1P04 - chains A and P; structure by X-ray diffraction, 2.55 A resolution.

# Chain A
Protein: Alpha-lytic protease
Organism: Lysobacter enzymogenes
Notes: EC 3.4.21.12
UniProt: P00778 (PRLA_LYSEN); the construct lacks a stretch of the UniProt sequence and is renumbered around it, so the offset changes along the chain: 16-19 = UniProt 202-205; 29-35 = UniProt 206-212; 39-48 = UniProt 213-222; 49-59 = UniProt 227-237; 12 more segments
Chain sequence (198 residues; row label = number of the first residue in the row; note: 53 numbers in that range are skipped by the numbering (no residue carries them; nothing is unmodelled there); a row labelled like 15A-15B holds insertion residues (15A, then the next letters in order)):
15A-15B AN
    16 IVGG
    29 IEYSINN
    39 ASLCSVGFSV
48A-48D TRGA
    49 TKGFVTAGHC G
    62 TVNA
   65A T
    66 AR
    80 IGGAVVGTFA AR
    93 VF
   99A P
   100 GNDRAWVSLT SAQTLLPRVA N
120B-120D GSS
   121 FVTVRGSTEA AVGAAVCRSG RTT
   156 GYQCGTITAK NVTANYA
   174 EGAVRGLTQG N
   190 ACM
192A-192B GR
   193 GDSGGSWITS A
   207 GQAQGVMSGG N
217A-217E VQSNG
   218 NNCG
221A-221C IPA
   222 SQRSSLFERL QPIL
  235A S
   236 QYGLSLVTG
Cystine bridges: Cys-42/Cys-58, Cys-137/Cys-159, Cys-191/Cys-220
Swiss-Prot annotation at these positions:
  - active site (Charge relay system): His-57, Asp-102, Ser-195

# Chain P
Protein: Methoxysuccinyl-ala-ala-pro-isoleucine boronic acid inhibitor
Chain sequence (5 residues; row label = number of the first residue in the row; the depositors numbered this strand downwards along its sequence, so these rows (ascending numbers) run in the REVERSE of the deposited 5'-to-3' order):
     1 IPAAX
Not modelled in the structure: 5
Modified / non-standard residues: Ile-1 (isoleucine boronic acid; B2I); MSU (succinic acid monomethyl ester) at position 5

# Chain A / chain P interface
Contacting residue pairs - 19 pairs, chain A then chain P:
  His-57(A) / Ile-1(P)
  His-57(A) / Pro-2(P)
  Tyr-171(A) / Pro-2(P)
  Tyr-171(A) / Ala-3(P)
  Tyr-171(A) / Ala-4(P)
  Gly-192A(A) / Ile-1(P)
  Arg-192B(A) / Ile-1(P)
  Gly-193(A) / Ile-1(P)
  Asp-194(A) / Ile-1(P)
  Ser-195(A) / Ile-1(P)  covalent bond
  Ser-195(A) / Pro-2(P)
  Met-213(A) / Ile-1(P)
  Ser-214(A) / Ile-1(P)  hydrogen bond (backbone-backbone)
  Ser-214(A) / Pro-2(P)
  Gly-215(A) / Ile-1(P)
  Gly-215(A) / Ala-3(P)
  Gly-216(A) / Ala-3(P)  hydrogen bond (backbone-backbone)
  Gly-216(A) / Ala-4(P)
  Val-217A(A) / Ile-1(P)
Interface residues without a listed pair, chain A (16 interface residues in all): Phe-94, Asn-170, Glu-174, Met-192

# Summary
Chain A and chain P form an interface of 16 and 4 residues respectively, with 1 covalent bond and 2 hydrogen
bonds. The backbones hydrogen-bond at Ser-214(A)/Ile-1(P) and Gly-216(A)/Ala-3(P). Curated annotation
(UniProt) lists 3 active-site residues on chain A.
Chain A is Alpha-lytic protease (Lysobacter enzymogenes) and chain P is Methoxysuccinyl-ala-ala-pro-isoleucine
boronic acid inhibitor; the structure, Structure analysis of specificity. alpha-lytic protease complexes with
analogues of reaction intermediates, was determined by X-ray diffraction, deposited together with 1P02, 1P03,
1P05 and 1P06.
